4OR5 - chains C and E of the 4 polymer chains in the assembly; structure by X-ray diffraction, 2.90 A resolution.

== Chain C ==
Protein: Protein Tat
UniProtKB: P04608 (TAT_HV1H2); residue numbers follow UniProt; this construct covers 1-48
Amino-acid sequence (48 residues; row label = number of the first residue in the row):
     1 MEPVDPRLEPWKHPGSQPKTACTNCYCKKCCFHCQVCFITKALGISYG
Bound ions: Zn2+ site 1: Cys22, His33, Cys34, Cys37; Zn2+ site 2: Cys25, Cys27, Cys30 (shared with 1 residue of chain B)
From the paper describing this entry:
  - conformationally variable residues: Lys19, Phe32
  - post-translational modification sites: Lys28 (citing earlier work)

== Chain E ==
Protein: AF4/FMR2 family member 4
From: Homo sapiens
UniProtKB: Q9UHB7 (AFF4_HUMAN); residues 32-69 here = UniProt positions 32-69
Amino-acid sequence (43 residues; each row starts with the number of its first residue):
    27 EQIGGSPLFAEPYKVTSKEDKLSSRIQSMLGNYDEMKDFIGDR
Not modelled in the structure: 27-31
Differences from the reference sequence: expression tag (27-31)
Bound ions: yttrium (III) ion (4 sites), coordinated by Glu37, Asp64, Arg69
From the paper describing this entry:
  - contacts within the chain: Lys40-Asp60 (hydrogen bond)
  - conformationally variable residues (loop rearrangement): Thr42 to Glu45, Asp60
  - binding site for sulfate ion: Tyr59, Lys63
  - specificity-determining residues: Met55 (proposed by the authors, not directly observed)

== Interface between chain C and chain E ==
Pairs across the interface (17; chain C residue first):
  Met1(C) - Ile66(E)  hydrophobic
  Met1(C) - Gly67(E)
  Glu2(C) - Gly67(E)
  Glu2(C) - Asp68(E)  hydrogen bond (side chain-backbone)
  Glu2(C) - Arg69(E)  hydrogen bond (side chain-backbone)
  Pro18(C) - Asp68(E)
  Lys19(C) - Asp68(E)  hydrogen bond (backbone-side chain)
  Lys28(C) - Met62(E)
  Lys28(C) - Phe65(E)
  Lys29(C) - Phe65(E)
  Phe32(C) - Leu56(E)
  Phe32(C) - Met62(E)  hydrophobic
  Phe32(C) - Phe65(E)
  Phe32(C) - Ile66(E)
  Phe32(C) - Gly67(E)  hydrogen bond (backbone-backbone)
  His33(C) - Gly67(E)
  Phe38(C) - Leu56(E)  hydrophobic
Interface residues without a listed pair, chain C (10 interface residues in all): Leu43
Interface residues without a listed pair, chain E (8 interface residues in all): Met55
Interface features reported in the paper:
  - specific contacts: Glu2(C)-Asp68(E) (backbone contact), Lys19(C)-Asp68(E) (backbone contact), Phe32(C)-Leu56(E) (hydrophobic contact), Phe32(C)-Met62(E) (hydrophobic contact), Phe32(C)-Phe65(E) (hydrophobic contact), Phe32(C)-Ile66(E) (hydrophobic contact)
  - interface residues, chain C: Met1(C), Lys19(C), Lys28(C), Lys29(C), Phe32(C), Phe38(C), Leu43(C)
  - interface residues, chain E: Met55(E), Leu56(E), Met62(E), Phe65(E), Ile66(E), Gly67(E), Asp68(E), Arg69(E)

== Summary ==
10 residues of chain C face 8 of chain E across their interface, with 4 hydrogen bonds. Among the polar pairs
are Glu2(C)-Asp68(E), Glu2(C)-Arg69(E) and Lys19(C)-Asp68(E). The authors report backbone contacts between
Glu2(C) and Asp68(E) and Lys19(C) and Asp68(E); hydrophobic contacts between Phe32(C) and Leu56(E), Phe32(C)
and Met62(E) and Phe32(C) and Phe65(E) among others. From the paper: a binding site for sulfate ion at
Tyr59(E) and Lys63(E); interface residues Met1(C), Lys19(C) and Met55(E) among others.
Chain C is Protein Tat and chain E is AF4/FMR2 family member 4 (Homo sapiens); the structure, Crystal
structure of HIV-1 Tat complexed with human P-TEFb and AFF4, was determined by X-ray diffraction.
